PDB entry 7Z4A | electron microscopy, 4.60 A resolution (low resolution: residue-level contacts below are approximate; hydrogen-bond / salt-bridge calls are withheld) | chains D and b of the 25 polymer chains in the assembly

[Chain D (and b)]
Molecule: Major head protein
Source organism: Escherichia phage vB_EcoP_SU10
Notes: chain b of this document is another copy of the same molecule, construct and numbering; everything in this record applies to it too
UniProt: A0A0B4N1Q7 (A0A0B4N1Q7_9CAUD); residues 1-352 here = UniProt positions 1-352
Sequence (352 residues; numbered 1 to 352; the number before each row is that of its first residue):
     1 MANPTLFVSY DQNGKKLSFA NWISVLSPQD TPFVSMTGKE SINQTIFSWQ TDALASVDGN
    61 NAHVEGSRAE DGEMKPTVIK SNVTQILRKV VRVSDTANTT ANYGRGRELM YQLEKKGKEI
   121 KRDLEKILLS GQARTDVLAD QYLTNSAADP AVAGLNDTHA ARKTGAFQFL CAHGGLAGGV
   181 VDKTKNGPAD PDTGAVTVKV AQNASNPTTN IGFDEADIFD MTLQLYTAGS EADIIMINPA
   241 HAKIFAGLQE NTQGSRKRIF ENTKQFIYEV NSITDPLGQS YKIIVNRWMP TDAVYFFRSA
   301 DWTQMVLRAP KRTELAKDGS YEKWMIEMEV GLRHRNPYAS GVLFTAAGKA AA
Not modelled in the structure: 1-3, 350-352 (chain b: 1-2, 349-352)

[Chain D / chain b interface]
Contacting residue pairs (24; chain D residue first):
  Pro4(D) - Met74(b)
  Thr5(D) - Asp71(b)
  Phe7(D) - Met74(b)
  Asp11(D) - Pro76(b)
  Asn13(D) - Pro76(b)
  Asn13(D) - Thr77(b)
  Asn13(D) - Ile79(b)
  Gly14(D) - Gln50(b)
  Gly14(D) - Ile79(b)
  Asp95(D) - Arg308(b)
  Thr96(D) - Thr45(b)
  Thr96(D) - Arg308(b)
  Thr96(D) - Glu329(b)
  Thr99(D) - Leu307(b)
  Thr99(D) - Arg308(b)
  Thr100(D) - Gln44(b)
  Ala101(D) - Asn43(b)
  Ala101(D) - Gln44(b)
  Lys317(D) - Thr313(b)
  Lys317(D) - Leu315(b)
  Gly319(D) - Arg88(b)
  Ser320(D) - Arg88(b)
  Ser320(D) - Met325(b)
  Tyr321(D) - Asp157(b)
Also at the interface, not in a pair above, chain D (18 interface residues in all): Leu6, Ala316, Asp318
Also at the interface, not in a pair above, chain b (24 interface residues in all): Gly72, Lys75, Val78, Asn156, Glu314, Ala316, Glu327

[Summary]
Chain D and chain b form an interface of 18 and 24 residues respectively.
Chain D and chain b are both Major head protein (Escherichia phage vB_EcoP_SU10); the structure, Bacteriophage
SU10 tail and bottom part of the capsid (C1), was determined by electron microscopy, deposited together with
7Z47 and 7Z4F.
